3PCB - chains A and M of the 12 polymer chains in the assembly; structure by X-ray diffraction, 2.19 A resolution.

# Chain A
Molecule: Protocatechuate 3,4-dioxygenase alpha chain
From: Pseudomonas putida
Notes: EC 1.13.11.3
UniProtKB: P00436 (PCXA_PSEPU); residues 1-200 here correspond to UniProt positions 2-201 (UniProt number = residue number + 1)
Chain sequence (200 residues; row label = number of the first residue in the row):
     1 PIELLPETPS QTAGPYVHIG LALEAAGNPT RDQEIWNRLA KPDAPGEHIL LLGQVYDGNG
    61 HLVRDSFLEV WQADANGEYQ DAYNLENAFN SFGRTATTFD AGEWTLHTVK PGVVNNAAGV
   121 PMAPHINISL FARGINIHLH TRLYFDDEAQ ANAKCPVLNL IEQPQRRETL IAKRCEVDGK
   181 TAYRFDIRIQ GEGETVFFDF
Ligand contacts: 3-hydroxybenzoic acid (3HB): T12, G14, P15, R133, G134
UniProt features mapped onto this chain:
  - binding site (3,4-dihydroxybenzoate): R133

# Chain M
Molecule: Protocatechuate 3,4-dioxygenase beta chain
From: Pseudomonas putida
Notes: EC 1.13.11.3
UniProtKB: P00437 (PCXB_PSEPU); residues 301-538 here correspond to UniProt positions 2-239 (UniProt number = residue number - 299)
Chain sequence (238 residues; row label = number of the first residue in the row):
   301 PAQDNSRFVI RDRNWHPKAL TPDYKTSIAR SPRQALVSIP QSISETTGPN FSHLGFGAHD
   361 HDLLLNFNNG GLPIGERIIV AGRVVDQYGK PVPNTLVEMW QANAGGRYRH KNDRYLAPLD
   421 PNFGGVGRCL TDSDGYYSFR TIKPGPYPWR NGPNDWRPAH IHFGISGPSI ATKLITQLYF
   481 EGDPLIPMCP IVKSIANPEA VQQLIAKLDM NNANPMDCLA YRFDIVLRGQ RKTHFENC
Not modelled in the structure: 368-370, 537-538
Modified residues: C429 (s,S-(2-hydroxyethyl)thiocysteine; CME)
Ion coordination: Fe ion: Y408, Y447, H460, H462
Ligand contacts:
  - 3-hydroxybenzoic acid (3HB), molecule 1: L320, P322, I328, R333
  - 3-hydroxybenzoic acid (3HB), molecule 2: Y324, T326, Y447, W449, R457, H460, H462, Q477, I491

# Interface between chain A and chain M
Residue-residue contacts (168; chain A residue first):
  L4(A) - V309(M)  hydrophobic
  L4(A) - Q387(M)
  L4(A) - Y388(M)  hydrophobic
  L5(A) - D386(M)
  L5(A) - Q387(M)  hydrogen bond (backbone-side chain)
  L5(A) - G389(M)
  P6(A) - W315(M)  hydrophobic
  P6(A) - Q503(M)
  P6(A) - V526(M)
  E7(A) - R311(M)  salt bridge
  E7(A) - W315(M)  hydrogen bond (backbone-side chain)
  E7(A) - H316(M)  salt bridge
  E7(A) - Q387(M)
  E7(A) - Q503(M)  hydrogen bond (backbone-side chain)
  E7(A) - V526(M)
  E7(A) - R528(M)
  T8(A) - H316(M)
  T8(A) - L474(M)
  T8(A) - T476(M)
  T8(A) - Q503(M)
  T8(A) - L504(M)
  T8(A) - I525(M)
  T8(A) - V526(M)  hydrogen bond (backbone-backbone)
  P9(A) - W315(M)
  P9(A) - H316(M)
  P9(A) - T476(M)  hydrogen bond (backbone-side chain)
  P9(A) - I495(M)  hydrophobic
  P9(A) - A500(M)
  P9(A) - Q503(M)
  P9(A) - L504(M)
  S10(A) - H316(M)  hydrogen bond (backbone-side chain)
  S10(A) - P317(M)
  S10(A) - L474(M)
  S10(A) - I475(M)
  Q11(A) - I475(M)  hydrogen bond (backbone-backbone)
  Q11(A) - T476(M)
  Q11(A) - Q477(M)
  Q11(A) - Y479(M)  hydrogen bond
  Q11(A) - I491(M)
  Q11(A) - V492(M)
  Q11(A) - S494(M)
  Q11(A) - I495(M)
  Q11(A) - L504(M)
  T12(A) - Y324(M)
  T12(A) - Q477(M)  hydrogen bond (backbone-side chain)
  T12(A) - I491(M)
  A13(A) - W400(M)
  A13(A) - H462(M)
  A13(A) - I475(M)  hydrophobic
  Y16(A) - W400(M)  hydrogen bond (backbone-side chain)
  Y16(A) - Y408(M)  hydrophobic
  Y16(A) - H410(M)
  Y16(A) - N412(M)
  Y16(A) - D413(M)
  V17(A) - W400(M)  hydrophobic
  I19(A) - W400(M)
  I19(A) - Y408(M)  hydrophobic
  I19(A) - R409(M)
  I19(A) - H410(M)
  I19(A) - V426(M)
  G20(A) - W400(M)
  G20(A) - V426(M)
  L21(A) - E398(M)
  L21(A) - I475(M)  hydrophobic
  A25(A) - K411(M)  hydrogen bond (backbone-side chain)
  A26(A) - K411(M)
  G27(A) - K411(M)
  N28(A) - R409(M)  hydrogen bond (side chain-backbone)
  R31(A) - V426(M)
  R31(A) - R428(M)
  Q33(A) - L354(M)
  Q33(A) - G355(M)  hydrogen bond (side chain-backbone)
  Q33(A) - R428(M)  hydrogen bond (backbone-side chain)
  E34(A) - R428(M)  salt bridge
  I35(A) - F351(M)  hydrophobic
  I35(A) - L396(M)  hydrophobic
  D57(A) - A329(M)
  G58(A) - A329(M)  hydrogen bond (backbone-backbone)
  N59(A) - A329(M)
  V63(A) - R330(M)
  D65(A) - R330(M)  salt bridge
  E69(A) - K473(M)  salt bridge
  W71(A) - S344(M)  hydrogen bond (side chain-backbone)
  W71(A) - T347(M)  hydrogen bond
  W71(A) - G348(M)
  W71(A) - P349(M)
  W71(A) - I470(M)
  E78(A) - P301(M)
  Y79(A) - P301(M)
  Y79(A) - A302(M)  hydrogen bond (backbone-backbone)
  Y79(A) - S344(M)  hydrogen bond
  Y79(A) - T347(M)
  Q80(A) - P301(M)
  D81(A) - P301(M)
  D81(A) - A302(M)
  D81(A) - G348(M)
  D81(A) - P349(M)
  D81(A) - N350(M)  hydrogen bond (backbone-backbone)
  Y83(A) - N350(M)  hydrogen bond (backbone-backbone)
  Y83(A) - F351(M)  hydrophobic
  Y83(A) - H353(M)
  Y83(A) - L354(M)  hydrophobic
  N84(A) - H353(M)
  F92(A) - P349(M)  hydrophobic
  F92(A) - F351(M)  hydrophobic
  R94(A) - E398(M)  salt bridge
  F99(A) - H410(M)
  F99(A) - K411(M)
  F99(A) - N412(M)
  V114(A) - S344(M)
  A117(A) - R307(M)
  A117(A) - Q341(M)
  M122(A) - S342(M)
  M122(A) - S344(M)
  H125(A) - S344(M)  hydrogen bond
  N127(A) - S344(M)
  N127(A) - I470(M)
  F131(A) - K473(M)
  F131(A) - I475(M)  hydrophobic
  R133(A) - Y324(M)
  R133(A) - T326(M)
  R133(A) - R330(M)  hydrogen bond (backbone-side chain)
  G134(A) - Y324(M)  hydrogen bond (backbone-side chain)
  G134(A) - T326(M)
  G134(A) - S327(M)
  I135(A) - R330(M)
  N136(A) - P317(M)
  N136(A) - K318(M)  hydrogen bond (side chain-backbone)
  N136(A) - A319(M)  hydrogen bond (side chain-backbone)
  N136(A) - T321(M)  hydrogen bond
  N136(A) - Y324(M)
  N136(A) - S494(M)
  I137(A) - H316(M)
  I137(A) - P317(M)
  H138(A) - K473(M)
  L139(A) - P332(M)  hydrophobic
  H140(A) - R311(M)
  R142(A) - S342(M)
  R142(A) - S344(M)
  R142(A) - E345(M)  salt bridge
  L160(A) - I339(M)  hydrophobic
  L160(A) - P340(M)
  R166(A) - Q334(M)
  I189(A) - R330(M)
  I189(A) - S331(M)
  I189(A) - P332(M)
  Q190(A) - I328(M)  hydrogen bond (side chain-backbone)
  Q190(A) - A329(M)
  Q190(A) - S331(M)  hydrogen bond (side chain-backbone)
  Q190(A) - R333(M)
  E194(A) - P332(M)
  E194(A) - R333(M)  hydrogen bond (side chain-backbone)
  E194(A) - Q334(M)  hydrogen bond (side chain-backbone)
  V196(A) - V337(M)  hydrophobic
  F197(A) - P332(M)  hydrophobic
  F197(A) - L336(M)
  F197(A) - V337(M)  hydrogen bond (backbone-backbone)
  F198(A) - V337(M)
  F198(A) - I339(M)  hydrophobic
  D199(A) - R313(M)  salt bridge
  D199(A) - V337(M)  hydrogen bond (backbone-backbone)
  D199(A) - S338(M)
  D199(A) - I339(M)  hydrogen bond (backbone-backbone)
  F200(A) - I310(M)
  F200(A) - I339(M)
  F200(A) - Q341(M)  hydrogen bond (backbone-side chain)
  F200(A) - E345(M)
  F200(A) - R528(M)  hydrogen bond (backbone-side chain)
Interface residues without a listed pair, chain A (73 interface residues in all): P15, H18, L23, A82, N115, N116, A132, V157, I161
Interface residues without a listed pair, chain M (84 interface residues in all): D304, A335, I343, D360, V385, Q401, G427, A471, D524, L527, E536

# Summary
73 residues of chain A face 84 of chain M across their interface, with 36 hydrogen bonds and 8 salt bridges.
Polar contacts include E7(A)-R311(M), E7(A)-H316(M) and E34(A)-R428(M). One 3-hydroxybenzoic acid molecule is
bound between chain A and chain M. Chain M binds 3-hydroxybenzoic acid.
Here chain A is Protocatechuate 3,4-dioxygenase alpha chain and chain M is Protocatechuate 3,4-dioxygenase
beta chain, both from Pseudomonas putida. Entry 3PCB (Structure of protocatechuate 3,4-dioxygenase complexed
with 3-hydroxybenzoate) was determined by X-ray diffraction (same publication as 3PCC, 3PCE, 3PCF, 3PCG, 3PCH
and 3PCI).
